PDB entry 7ONB | electron microscopy, 3.10 A resolution | chains A and N of the 11 polymer chains in the assembly

Chain A:
Molecule: Splicing factor 3B subunit 3
Organism: Homo sapiens
Reference sequence: Q15393 (SF3B3_HUMAN); numbering as in UniProt (aligned over 1-1217)
Amino-acid sequence (1217 residues; row label = number of the first residue in the row):
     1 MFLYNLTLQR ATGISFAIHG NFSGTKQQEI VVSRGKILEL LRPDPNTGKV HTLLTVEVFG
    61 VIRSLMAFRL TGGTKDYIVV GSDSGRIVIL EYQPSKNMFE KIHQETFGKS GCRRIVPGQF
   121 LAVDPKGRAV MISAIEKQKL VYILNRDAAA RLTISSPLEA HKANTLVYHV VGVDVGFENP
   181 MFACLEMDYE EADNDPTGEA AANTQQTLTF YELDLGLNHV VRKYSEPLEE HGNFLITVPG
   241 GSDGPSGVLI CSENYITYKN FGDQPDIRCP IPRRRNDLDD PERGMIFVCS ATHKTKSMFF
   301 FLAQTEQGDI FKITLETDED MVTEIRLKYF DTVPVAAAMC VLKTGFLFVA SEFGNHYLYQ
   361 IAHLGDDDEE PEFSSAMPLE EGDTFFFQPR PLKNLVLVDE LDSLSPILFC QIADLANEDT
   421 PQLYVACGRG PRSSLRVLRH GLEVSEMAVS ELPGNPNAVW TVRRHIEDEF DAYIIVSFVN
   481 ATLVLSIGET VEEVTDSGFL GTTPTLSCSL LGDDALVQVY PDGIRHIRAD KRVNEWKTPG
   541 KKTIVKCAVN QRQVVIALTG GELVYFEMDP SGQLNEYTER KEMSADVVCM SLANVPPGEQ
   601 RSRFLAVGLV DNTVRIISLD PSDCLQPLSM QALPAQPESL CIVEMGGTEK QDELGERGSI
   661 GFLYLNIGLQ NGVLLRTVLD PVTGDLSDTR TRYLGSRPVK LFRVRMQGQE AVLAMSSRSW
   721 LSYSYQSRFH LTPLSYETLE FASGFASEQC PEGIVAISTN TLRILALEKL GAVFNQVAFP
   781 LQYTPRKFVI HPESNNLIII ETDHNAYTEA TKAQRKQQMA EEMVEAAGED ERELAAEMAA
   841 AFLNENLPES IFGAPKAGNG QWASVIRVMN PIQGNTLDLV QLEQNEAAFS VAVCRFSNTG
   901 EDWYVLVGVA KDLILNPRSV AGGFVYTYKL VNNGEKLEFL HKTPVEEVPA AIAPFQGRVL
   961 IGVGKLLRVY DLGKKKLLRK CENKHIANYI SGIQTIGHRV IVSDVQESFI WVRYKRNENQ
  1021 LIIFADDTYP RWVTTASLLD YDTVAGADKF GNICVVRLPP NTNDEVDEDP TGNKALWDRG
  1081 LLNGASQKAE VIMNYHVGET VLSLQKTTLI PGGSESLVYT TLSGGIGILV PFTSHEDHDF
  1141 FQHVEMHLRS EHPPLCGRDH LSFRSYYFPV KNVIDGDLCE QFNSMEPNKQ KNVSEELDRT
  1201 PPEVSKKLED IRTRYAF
Not modelled in the structure: 646-661, 692-696, 1068-1073
Swiss-Prot annotation at these positions:
  - region: E105 to Q119 (Interaction with PHF5A, SF3B1 and SF3B5), N145 to Y168 (Interaction with PHF5A, SF3B1 and SF3B5), D193 to H231 (Interaction with SF3B1 and SF3B5), R786 to H804 (Interaction with SF3B1 and SF3B5), T1028 to K1049 (Interaction with SF3B1), T1100 to S1123 (Interaction with SF3B5)
  - site: G284 (Interaction with SF3B5), E306 (Interaction with SF3B5), E352 (Interaction with SF3B5), R429 (Interaction with SF3B5), N916 (Interaction with SF3B5), N988 (Interaction with SF3B1), K1171 (Interaction with SF3B1)
  - modified residue: S156 (Phosphoserine), T1200 (Phosphothreonine)

Chain N:
Molecule: Splicing factor 3A subunit 3
Organism: Homo sapiens
Reference sequence: Q12874 (SF3A3_HUMAN); numbering as in UniProt (aligned over 1-501)
Amino-acid sequence (501 residues; row label = number of the first residue in the row):
     1 METILEQQRR YHEEKERLMD VMAKEMLTKK STLRDQINSD HRTRAMQDRY MEVSGNLRDL
    61 YDDKDGLRKE ELNAISGPNE FAEFYNRLKQ IKEFHRKHPN EICVPMSVEF EELLKARENP
   121 SEEAQNLVEF TDEEGYGRYL DLHDCYLKYI NLKASEKLDY ITYLSIFDQL FDIPKERKNA
   181 EYKRYLEMLL EYLQDYTDRV KPLQDQNELF GKIQAEFEKK WENGTFPGWP KETSSALTHA
   241 GAHLDLSAFS SWEELASLGL DRLKSALLAL GLKCGGTLEE RAQRLFSTKG KSLESLDTSL
   301 FAKNPKSKGT KRDTERNKDI AFLEAQIYEY VEILGEQRHL THENVQRKQA RTGEEREEEE
   361 EEQISESESE DEENEIIYNP KNLPLGWDGK PIPYWLYKLH GLNINYNCEI CGNYTYRGPK
   421 AFQRHFAEWR HAHGMRCLGI PNTAHFANVT QIEDAVSLWA KLKLQKASER WQPDTEEEYE
   481 DSSGNVVNKK TYEDLKRQGL L
Not modelled in the structure: 1-386, 484-501
Metal / ion sites: Zn2+: C408, C411, H425, H431
Swiss-Prot annotation at these positions:
  - zinc finger: Y406 to C437 (Matrin-type)
  - motif: K175 to N179 (Nuclear localization signal)
  - modified residue: M1 (N-acetylmethionine), S54 (Phosphoserine), S121 (Phosphoserine), S295 (Phosphoserine), S299 (Phosphoserine), S365 (Phosphoserine), S367 (Phosphoserine), S369 (Phosphoserine), T475 (Phosphothreonine)
  - mutagenesis: P174 to A180 (Loss of nuclear location)

Chain A / chain N interface:
Pairs across the interface (30; chain A residue first):
  K974(A) - E478(N)  salt bridge
  K974(A) - S482(N)
  K975(A) - E480(N)
  K975(A) - S482(N)
  K975(A) - S483(N)
  K976(A) - Y479(N)  hydrogen bond
  L978(A) - E476(N)
  L978(A) - E478(N)
  R979(A) - W471(N)
  R979(A) - D474(N)  hydrogen bond (side chain-backbone)
  R979(A) - T475(N)  hydrogen bond (backbone-side chain)
  R979(A) - E476(N)  salt bridge
  K980(A) - W471(N)
  K980(A) - T475(N)
  K980(A) - E476(N)  hydrogen bond (side chain-backbone)
  K980(A) - E477(N)
  C981(A) - W471(N)  hydrophobic
  E982(A) - W471(N)
  K984(A) - S468(N)
  K984(A) - E469(N)
  H985(A) - E469(N)  salt bridge
  N1019(A) - W471(N)
  K1074(A) - R470(N)
  A1075(A) - R470(N)
  L1076(A) - T443(N)
  L1076(A) - H445(N)
  L1076(A) - L462(N)  hydrophobic
  W1077(A) - P441(N)
  W1077(A) - N442(N)
  W1077(A) - T443(N)
Also at the interface, not in a pair above, chain A (16 interface residues in all): L977
Also at the interface, not in a pair above, chain N (19 interface residues in all): K466

Summary:
16 residues of chain A face 19 of chain N across their interface; the contacts include 4 hydrogen bonds and 3
salt bridges. Polar contacts include K974(A)-E478(N), R979(A)-E476(N) and H985(A)-E469(N). C408(N), C411(N),
H425(N) and H431(N) coordinate Zn2+. UniProt lists 7 mutagenesis sites on chain N.
Chain A is Splicing factor 3B subunit 3 and chain N is Splicing factor 3A subunit 3, both from Homo sapiens;
the structure, Structure of the U2 5' module of the A3'-SSA complex, was determined by electron microscopy
together with 7B0I, 7B91, 7B92, 7B9C, 7OMF and 7OPI from the same study.
